Entry 8TBG (X-ray diffraction, 1.20 A resolution); this record covers chains A and D.

[Chain A]
Protein: GTPase HRas
Organism: Homo sapiens
Reference sequence: P01112 (RASH_HUMAN); residue numbers follow UniProt; this construct covers 1-166
Amino-acid sequence (167 residues; each row starts with the number of its first residue; numbering starts at 0):
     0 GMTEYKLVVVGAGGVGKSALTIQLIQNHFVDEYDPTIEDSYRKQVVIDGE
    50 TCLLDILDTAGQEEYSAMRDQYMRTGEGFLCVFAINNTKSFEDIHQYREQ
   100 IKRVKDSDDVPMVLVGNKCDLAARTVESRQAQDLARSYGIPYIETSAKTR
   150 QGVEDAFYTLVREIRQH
Construct notes: expression tag (0)
Ion coordination: Mg2+: Ser17, Thr35 (together with GMP-PNP)
Ligand contacts:
  - GMP-PNP (GNP; phosphoaminophosphonic acid-guanylate ester): Ala11, Gly12, Gly13, Val14, Gly15, Lys16, Ser17, Ala18, Phe28, Val29, Asp30, Glu31, Tyr32, Asp33, Pro34, Thr35, Thr58, Ala59, Gly60, Gln61, Asn116, Lys117, Asp119, Leu120, Ser145, Ala146, Lys147
  - rmc-7977 (ZNI; (1R,5S,6r)-N-[(1P,7S,9S,13S,20M)-20-{5-(4-cyclopropylpiperazin-1-yl)-2-[(1S)-1-methoxyethyl]pyridin-3-yl}-21-ethyl-17,17-dimethyl-8,14-dioxo-15-oxa-4-thia-9,21,27,28-tetraazapentacyclo[17.5.2.1~2,5~.1~9,13~.0~22,26~]octacosa-1(24),2,5(28),19,22,25-hexaen-7-yl]-3-oxabicyclo[3.1.0]hexane-6-carboxamide): Tyr32, Pro34, Thr35, Ile36, Ala59, Gln61, Tyr64, Met67
UniProt features mapped onto this chain:
  - region: His166 (Hypervariable region)
  - motif: Tyr32 to Tyr40 (Effector region)
  - binding site (GTP): Gly13 to Ala18, Val29 to Thr35, Ala59, Gly60, Asn116 to Asp119, Ser145 to Lys147
  - modified residue: Met1 (N-acetylmethionine), Thr2 (N-acetylthreonine), Cys118 (S-nitrosocysteine)
  - glycosylation: Thr35 (Microbial infection: O-linked (Glc) threonine)
  - natural variant: Gly12 (G12A: In CSTLO; G12C: In CSTLO; G12D: In CSTLO; G12E: In CSTLO; G12S: In CSTLO and CMEMS; G12V: In CSTLO, bladder carcinoma and CMEMS), Gly13 (G13C: In CSTLO; G13D: In CSTLO; G13R: In SFM), Gln22 (Q22K: In CMEMS), Glu37 (E37EE: In CSTLO), Thr58 (T58I: In CSTLO), Gln61 (Q61K: In NMTC2; Q61L: In melanoma), Glu63 (E63K: In CMEMS), Ser89 (S89C: Found in a patient with severe fetal hydrops and pleural effusion; uncertain significance), Lys117 (K117R: In CSTLO), Ala146 (A146T: In CSTLO; A146V: In CSTLO)
  - mutagenesis: Ser17 (S17N: Dominant negative. Prevents PLCE1 EGF-induced recruitment to plasma membrane. No effect on subcellular location of isoform 2), Asn26 (N26G: Loss of interaction with PLCE1; when associated with V-12), Val29 (V29A: No effect on interaction with PLCE1; when associated with V-12), Tyr32 (Y32F: Loss of interaction and recruitment to plasma membrane of PLCE1; when associated with V-12), Pro34 (P34G: No effect on interaction with PLCE1; when associated with V-12), Thr35 (T35S: Loss of interaction with PLCE1; when associated with V-12), Glu37 (E37G: No effect on interaction with PLCE1; when associated with V-12), Asp38 (D38N: No effect on interaction with PLCE1; when associated with V-12), Ser39 (S39C: No effect on interaction with PLCE1; when associated with V-12), Ala59 (A59T: Loss of GTPase activity and creation of an autophosphorylation site), Gln61 (Q61I: Moderately increased transformation of cultured cell lines; Q61R: Promotes interaction with SHOC2 and PP1C; Q61V: Strongly increased transformation of cultured cell lines), Ala83 (A83T: GTP-binding activity reduced by factor of 30), 4 further mutagenesis entries in UniProt

[Chain D]
Protein: Peptidyl-prolyl cis-trans isomerase A
Organism: Homo sapiens
Notes: EC 5.2.1.8
Reference sequence: P62937 (PPIA_HUMAN); residue numbers follow UniProt; this construct covers 1-165
Amino-acid sequence (166 residues; numbered 0 to 165; the number before each row is that of its first residue; numbering starts at 0):
     0 SMVNPTVFFDIAVDGEPLGRVSFELFADKVPKTAENFRALSTGEKGFGYK
    50 GSCFHRIIPGFMCQGGDFTRHNGTGGKSIYGEKFEDENFILKHTGPGILS
   100 MANAGPNTNGSQFFICTAKTEWLDGKHVVFGKVKEGMNIVEAMERFGSRN
   150 GKTSKKITIADCGQLE
Not modelled in the structure: 0-1
Construct notes: expression tag (0)
Ligand contacts: rmc-7977 (ZNI; (1R,5S,6r)-N-[(1P,7S,9S,13S,20M)-20-{5-(4-cyclopropylpiperazin-1-yl)-2-[(1S)-1-methoxyethyl]pyridin-3-yl}-21-ethyl-17,17-dimethyl-8,14-dioxo-15-oxa-4-thia-9,21,27,28-tetraazapentacyclo[17.5.2.1~2,5~.1~9,13~.0~22,26~]octacosa-1(24),2,5(28),19,22,25-hexaen-7-yl]-3-oxabicyclo[3.1.0]hexane-6-carboxamide): Arg55, Ile57, Phe60, Met61, Gln63, Gly72, Thr73, Ala101, Asn102, Ala103, Gln111, Phe113, Glu120, Trp121, Leu122, His126, Arg148
UniProt features mapped onto this chain:
  - modified residue: Met1 (N-acetylmethionine), Val2 (N-acetylvaline), Lys28 (N6-acetyllysine), Lys44 (N6-acetyllysine), Lys76 (N6-acetyllysine), Ser77 (Phosphoserine), Lys82 (N6-acetyllysine), Thr93 (Phosphothreonine), Lys125 (N6-acetyllysine), Lys131 (N6-acetyllysine), Lys133 (N6-acetyllysine)
  - glycosylation: Asn108 (N-linked (GlcNAc...) asparagine)
  - cross-link (Glycyl lysine isopeptide (Lys-Gly)): Lys28 (interchain with G-Cter in SUMO2), Lys82 (interchain with G-Cter in SUMO2)
  - mutagenesis: Arg55 (R55A: Loss of peptidyl-prolyl cis-trans isomerase activity. No loss of its interaction with BSG/CD147 or its ability to induce leukocyte chemotaxis. No effect on its interaction with MAP3K5/ASK1 ...), Phe60 (F60A: Loss of ability to stimulate MAPK/ERK phosphorylation), Arg69 (R69A: No effect on peptidyl-prolyl cis-trans isomerase activity. Reduced interaction with BSG/CD147 and ability to induce leukocyte chemotaxis), His70 (H70A: No effect on peptidyl-prolyl cis-trans isomerase activity. Reduced interaction with BSG/CD147 and ability to induce leukocyte chemotaxis), Thr107 (T107A: No effect on peptidyl-prolyl cis-trans isomerase activity. Reduced interaction with BSG/CD147 and ability to induce leukocyte chemotaxis), Phe113 (F113A: Reduced ability to stimulate MAPK/ERK phosphorylation), Trp121 (W121A: 200-fold decrease of sensitivity to CsA. Reduced ability to stimulate MAPK/ERK phosphorylation; W121E: Loss of peptidyl-prolyl cis-trans isomerase activity ...), Lys125 (K125Q: Acetylation-mimetic mutant; no effect on its interaction with TARDBP; K125R: Loss of acetylation and interaction with TARDBP), His126 (H126A: Loss of peptidyl-prolyl cis-trans isomerase activity and interaction with HCV NS5A. Loss of ability to stimulate MAPK/ERK phosphorylation)

[Chain A / chain D interface]
Pairs across the interface (17):
  Glu31(A) - Arg69(D)  salt bridge
  Glu31(A) - Asn71(D)  hydrogen bond
  Glu31(A) - Thr73(D)  hydrogen bond
  Tyr32(A) - Thr73(D)
  Tyr32(A) - Ala103(D)  hydrophobic
  Asp33(A) - Thr73(D)
  Pro34(A) - Arg55(D)
  Ile36(A) - Arg55(D)
  Ile36(A) - Asn149(D)
  Glu37(A) - Arg148(D)  salt bridge
  Glu37(A) - Asn149(D)  hydrogen bond (backbone-side chain)
  Asp38(A) - Asn149(D)  hydrogen bond
  Glu63(A) - Trp121(D)
  Glu63(A) - Lys125(D)
  Tyr64(A) - Trp121(D)  hydrogen bond
  Tyr64(A) - Leu122(D)
  Gln70(A) - Arg148(D)
Other interface residues (no listed pair), chain D (12 interface residues in all): Ile57, Gly72

[Summary]
10 residues of chain A face 12 of chain D across their interface, with 5 hydrogen bonds and 2 salt bridges.
Among the polar pairs are Glu31(A)-Arg69(D), Glu37(A)-Arg148(D) and Glu31(A)-Asn71(D). Rmc-7977 is bound
between chain A and chain D. Chain A binds GMP-PNP.
Here chain A is GTPase HRas and chain D is Peptidyl-prolyl cis-trans isomerase A, both from Homo sapiens.
Entry 8TBG (Tricomplex of RMC-7977, HRAS WT, and CypA) was determined by X-ray diffraction, deposited together
with 8TBF, 8TBH, 8TBI, 8TBJ, 8TBK, 8TBL, 8TBM and 8TBN.
